PDB entry 3RY1 | X-ray diffraction, 1.03 A resolution | chains A and D of the 4 polymer chains in the assembly

Chain A (and D):
Protein: Streptavidin
Organism: Streptomyces avidinii
Notes: chain D of this document is another copy of the same molecule, construct and numbering; everything in this record applies to it too
Reference sequence: P22629 (SAV_STRAV); residues 13-139 here correspond to UniProt positions 37-163 (UniProt number = residue number + 24)
Amino-acid sequence (127 residues; numbered 13 to 139; the number before each row is that of its first residue):
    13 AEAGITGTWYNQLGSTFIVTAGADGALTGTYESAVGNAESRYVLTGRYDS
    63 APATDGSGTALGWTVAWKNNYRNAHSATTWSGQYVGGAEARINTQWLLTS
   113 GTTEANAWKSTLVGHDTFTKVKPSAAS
Unresolved in the structure: 13-14, 137-139 (chain D: 13-15, 137-139)
UniProt features mapped onto this chain:
  - motif: Arg59 to Asp61 (Cell attachment site)
  - binding site (biotin): Tyr43, Tyr54, Trp92, Trp108, Trp120
Reported in the primary citation:
  - self-association interface (contacts with another copy of this molecule): Gly113 to Ser122
  - binding site for (4S)-2-methyl-2,4-pentanediol: Trp108, Asp128

Chain A / chain D interface:
Pairs across the interface (15; chain A residue first):
  Val47(A) with Trp120(D)
  Gly48(A) with Trp120(D)
  Trp108(A) with Trp120(D)
  Leu109(A) with Val125(D), hydrophobic
  Trp120(A) with Trp108(D); Leu110(D), hydrophobic
  Lys121(A) with Leu124(D)
  Thr123(A) with Leu124(D); Val125(D), hydrogen bond (backbone-backbone)
  Leu124(A) with Lys121(D); Thr123(D); Leu124(D), hydrophobic
  Val125(A) with Leu109(D), hydrophobic; Thr123(D), hydrogen bond (backbone-backbone); Val125(D), hydrophobic
Other interface residues (no listed pair), chain A (11 interface residues in all): Leu25, Leu110
Other interface residues (no listed pair), chain D (9 interface residues in all): Leu25

Overview:
11 residues of chain A and 9 residues of chain D are in contact; the contacts include 2 hydrogen bonds. Its
one hydrogen bond, Thr123(A)-Val125(D), is backbone to backbone. From UniProt: 5 biotin-binding residues on
chain A. The paper reports a binding site for (4S)-2-methyl-2,4-pentanediol at Trp108(A) and Asp128(A); a
self-association interface involving Gly113(A).
Chain A and chain D are both Streptavidin (Streptomyces avidinii); the structure, Wild-type core streptavidin
at atomic resolution, was determined by X-ray diffraction, deposited together with 3RY2.
